PDB entry 7ZQB | electron microscopy, 3.88 A resolution | chains i and h of the 36 polymer chains in the assembly

[Chain i (and h)]
Molecule: Probable central straight fiber
Source organism: Escherichia phage T5
Notes: chain h of this document is another copy of the same molecule, construct and numbering; everything in this record applies to it too
UniProtKB: Q6QGF0 (FIBC_BPT5); residue numbers follow UniProt; this construct covers 1-688
Sequence (688 residues; numbered 1 to 688; the number before each row is that of its first residue):
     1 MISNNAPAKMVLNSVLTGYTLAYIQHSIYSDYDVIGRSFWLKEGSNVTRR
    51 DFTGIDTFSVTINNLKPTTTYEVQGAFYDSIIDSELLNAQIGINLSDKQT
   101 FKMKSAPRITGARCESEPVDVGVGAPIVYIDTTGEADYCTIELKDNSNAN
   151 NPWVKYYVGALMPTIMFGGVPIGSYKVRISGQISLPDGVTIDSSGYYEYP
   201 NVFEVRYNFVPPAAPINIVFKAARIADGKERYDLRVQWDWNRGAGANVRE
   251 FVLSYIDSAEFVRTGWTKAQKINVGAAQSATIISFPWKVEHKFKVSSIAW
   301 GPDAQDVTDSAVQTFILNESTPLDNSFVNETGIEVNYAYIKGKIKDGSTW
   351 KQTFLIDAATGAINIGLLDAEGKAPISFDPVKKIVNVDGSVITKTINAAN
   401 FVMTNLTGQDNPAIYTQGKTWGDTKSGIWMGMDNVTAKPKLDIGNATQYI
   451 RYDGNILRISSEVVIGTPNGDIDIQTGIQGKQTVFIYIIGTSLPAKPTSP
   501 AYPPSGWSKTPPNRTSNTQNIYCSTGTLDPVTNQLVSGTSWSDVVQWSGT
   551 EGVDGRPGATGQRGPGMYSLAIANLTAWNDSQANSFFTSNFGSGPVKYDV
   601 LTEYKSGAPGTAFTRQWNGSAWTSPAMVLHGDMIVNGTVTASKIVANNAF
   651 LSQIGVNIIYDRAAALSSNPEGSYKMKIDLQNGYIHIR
Disordered / not traced: 465-625

[How chain i and chain h interact]
Pairs across the interface (227):
  N13(i) with T57(h)
  S14(i) with V189(h)
  V15(i) with V189(h)
  L16(i) with G188(h)
  S27(i) with D56(h)
  I28(i) with D56(h)
  E117(i) with Y207(h)
  D120(i) with G122(h), hydrogen bond (side chain-backbone); V123(h), hydrogen bond (side chain-backbone); G301(h); P302(h)
  V121(i) with G122(h); V123(h), hydrogen bond (backbone-backbone)
  V123(i) with V123(h)
  G124(i) with V123(h)
  Y129(i) with G169(h)
  A160(i) with Y138(h), hydrophobic; V158(h), hydrophobic
  M162(i) with K155(h); V158(h), hydrophobic
  M166(i) with Y156(h), hydrophobic
  P186(i) with P186(h)
  K221(i) with K268(h)
  A222(i) with K268(h)
  D227(i) with P286(h); W287(h); Y337(h)
  G228(i) with Y337(h)
  K229(i) with K229(h), hydrogen bond (side chain-backbone); V335(h); Y337(h)
  R231(i) with S284(h), hydrogen bond; F285(h), hydrogen bond (side chain-backbone); P286(h); Y337(h), hydrogen bond
  D233(i) with Q270(h), hydrogen bond
  R235(i) with K268(h), hydrogen bond (side chain-backbone); A269(h), hydrogen bond (side chain-backbone); Q270(h)
  N247(i) with W300(h); D303(h), hydrogen bond (side chain-backbone)
  V248(i) with W300(h)
  R249(i) with R249(h); E250(h), salt bridge; W300(h)
  N273(i) with N273(h), hydrogen bond
  V274(i) with N273(h), hydrogen bond (backbone-side chain)
  G275(i) with N273(h)
  A276(i) with E250(h)
  A277(i) with K271(h)
  S279(i) with K271(h)
  T281(i) with Q270(h), hydrogen bond; K271(h)
  I283(i) with I283(h), hydrophobic; S284(h)
  L323(i) with K268(h), hydrogen bond (backbone-side chain)
  D324(i) with E260(h); K268(h)
  N325(i) with E260(h)
  S326(i) with D257(h), hydrogen bond; E260(h), hydrogen bond; R263(h)
  F327(i) with D257(h); P286(h), hydrophobic; V289(h), hydrophobic; H291(h)
  N329(i) with W287(h); K288(h); V289(h)
  T331(i) with Y337(h), hydrogen bond (side chain-backbone); A358(h)
  G332(i) with A358(h)
  I333(i) with I340(h), hydrophobic; I356(h), hydrophobic; A358(h), hydrophobic
  I340(i) with I340(h), hydrophobic
  I344(i) with G361(h)
  T353(i) with I363(h); P380(h)
  F354(i) with F354(h), hydrophobic; I356(h), hydrophobic; I363(h), hydrophobic
  I365(i) with I363(h), hydrophobic
  L367(i) with P380(h), hydrophobic; K383(h)
  P375(i) with K383(h); V385(h), hydrophobic
  I376(i) with F378(h), hydrophobic; V385(h), hydrophobic
  D388(i) with V385(h)
  G389(i) with V385(h); V387(h)
  S390(i) with V387(h), hydrogen bond (side chain-backbone); D388(h)
  V391(i) with I384(h), hydrophobic; V387(h)
  I392(i) with V387(h); D388(h)
  T393(i) with D388(h)
  K394(i) with D388(h); Q417(h)
  N397(i) with S390(h); V391(h)
  A398(i) with T393(h); K394(h)
  N400(i) with T393(h), hydrogen bond; T395(h); I396(h)
  F401(i) with I396(h)
  V402(i) with T395(h); I396(h), hydrogen bond (backbone-backbone)
  M403(i) with I396(h); N397(h)
  T404(i) with T395(h), hydrogen bond; I396(h), hydrogen bond (backbone-backbone); N397(h)
  D410(i) with N397(h)
  A413(i) with I396(h)
  I414(i) with I396(h), hydrophobic; A399(h); F401(h), hydrophobic
  Y415(i) with A399(h); F401(h)
  T416(i) with F401(h); M432(h), hydrogen bond
  Q417(i) with V402(h)
  S426(i) with P439(h); G454(h)
  I428(i) with G431(h); M432(h), hydrophobic; P439(h), hydrophobic
  M430(i) with F401(h), hydrophobic
  I443(i) with Y452(h)
  G444(i) with Y452(h), hydrogen bond (backbone-side chain)
  N445(i) with N455(h)
  Q448(i) with N455(h); I456(h); L457(h)
  I450(i) with L457(h), hydrophobic
  S461(i) with L457(h)
  E462(i) with L457(h)
  V463(i) with I459(h)
  A626(i) with A626(h)
  M627(i) with A626(h), hydrophobic
  V628(i) with S461(h); E462(h), hydrogen bond (backbone-backbone); A626(h)
  L629(i) with E462(h)
  H630(i) with S460(h); S461(h); E462(h), hydrogen bond (backbone-side chain)
  G631(i) with E462(h), hydrogen bond (backbone-side chain)
  M633(i) with V463(h); V464(h), hydrophobic; A626(h)
  T638(i) with L629(h)
  V639(i) with M627(h), hydrophobic
  T640(i) with M633(h)
  A641(i) with V639(h), hydrophobic
  S642(i) with V639(h)
  K643(i) with G637(h); T638(h); V639(h)
  I644(i) with V639(h), hydrogen bond (backbone-backbone); I644(h), hydrophobic
  V645(i) with T640(h); A641(h), hydrogen bond (backbone-backbone); S642(h), hydrogen bond (backbone-backbone)
  A646(i) with A641(h); S642(h); K643(h)
  N647(i) with S642(h), hydrogen bond (backbone-backbone)
  N648(i) with K643(h); I644(h)
  A649(i) with I644(h); A665(h)
  F650(i) with I644(h); V645(h); A665(h); L666(h), hydrophobic
  L651(i) with I644(h); V645(h), hydrophobic; A646(h); R662(h), hydrogen bond (backbone-side chain); L666(h)
  S652(i) with A646(h), hydrogen bond (backbone-backbone); N647(h); R662(h)
  Q653(i) with N647(h), hydrogen bond (backbone-backbone); N648(h), hydrogen bond (backbone-backbone)
  I654(i) with N648(h), hydrogen bond (backbone-side chain)
  G655(i) with L651(h)
  V656(i) with I654(h), hydrophobic
  I658(i) with I654(h)
  I659(i) with I654(h), hydrophobic; I659(h), hydrophobic; L680(h)
  Y660(i) with I654(h); V656(h); L680(h)
  D661(i) with V656(h); N657(h); I658(h); I678(h); D679(h); L680(h), hydrogen bond (side chain-backbone)
  R662(i) with G655(h); V656(h), hydrogen bond (backbone-backbone); N657(h)
  A663(i) with N657(h), hydrogen bond (backbone-side chain); Q681(h)
  A665(i) with I654(h); G655(h)
  Y674(i) with L680(h)
  K675(i) with L680(h), hydrogen bond (backbone-backbone); Q681(h), hydrogen bond (side chain-backbone); N682(h); G683(h)
  M676(i) with I678(h), hydrophobic; D679(h); L680(h); G683(h); Y684(h); I685(h), hydrophobic
  I678(i) with I678(h), hydrophobic
  I687(i) with I685(h), hydrophobic
  R688(i) with G683(h)
Interface residues without a listed pair, chain i (137 interface residues in all): H26, F58, V119, I127, P163, A226, A280, V335, G366, A399, N405, V464, N657, S673, K677
Interface residues without a listed pair, chain h (132 interface residues in all): F58, V121, Y157, E230, V252, A259, I282, I298, A304, Y339, D357, T360, V381, N386, N400, K438, Q448, R458, G631, A649, Q653, P670

[Summary]
The interface between chain i and chain h involves 137 residues on one side and 132 on the other; the contacts
include 42 hydrogen bonds and 1 salt bridge. Among the polar pairs are R249(i)-E250(h), D120(i)-G122(h) and
D120(i)-V123(h).
Chain i and chain h are both Probable central straight fiber (Escherichia phage T5); the structure, Tail tip
of siphophage T5 : full structure, was determined by electron microscopy, deposited together with 7QG9, 7ZHJ,
7ZN2, 7ZN4 and 7ZQP.
